1UW9 - chains C and V of the 16 polymer chains in the assembly; structure by X-ray diffraction, 2.05 A resolution.

# Chain C
Protein: Ribulose bisphosphate carboxylase small chain 1
Organism: Chlamydomonas reinhardtii
Notes: EC 4.1.1.39
Reference sequence: P00873 (RBS1_CHLRE); residues 1-140 here correspond to UniProt positions 46-185 (UniProt number = residue number + 45)
Sequence (140 residues; each row starts with the number of its first residue):
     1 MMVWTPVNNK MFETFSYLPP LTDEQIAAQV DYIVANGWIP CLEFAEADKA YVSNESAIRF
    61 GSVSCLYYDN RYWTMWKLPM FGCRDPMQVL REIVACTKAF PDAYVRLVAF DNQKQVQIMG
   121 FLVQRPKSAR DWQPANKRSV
Differences from the reference sequence: conflict Ser-128 (Thr173 in P00873), Trp-132 (Phe177 in P00873)

# Chain V
Protein: Ribulose bisphosphate carboxylase large chain
Organism: Chlamydomonas reinhardtii
Notes: EC 4.1.1.39
Reference sequence: P00877 (RBL_CHLRE); numbering as in UniProt (aligned over 1-475)
Sequence (475 residues; numbered 1 to 475; the number before each row is that of its first residue):
     1 MVPQTETKAG AGFKAGVKDY RLTYYTPDYV VRDTDILAAF RMTPQPGVPP EECGAAVAAE
    61 SSTGTWTTVW TDGLTSLDRY KGRCYDIEPV PGEDNQYIAY VAYPIDLFEE GSVTNMFTSI
   121 VGNVFGFKAL RALRLEDLRI PPAYVKTFVG PPHGIQVERD KLNKYGRGLL GCTIKPKLGL
   181 SAKNYGRAVY ECLRGGLDFT KDDENVNSQP FMRWRDRFLF VTEAIYKAQA ETGEVKGHYL
   241 NATAGTCEEM MKRAVCAKEL GVPIIMHDYL TGGFTANTSL AIYCRDNGLF LHIHRAMHAV
   301 IDRQRNHGIH FRVLAKALRM SGGDHLHSGT VVGKLEGERE VTLGFVDLMR DDYVEKDRSR
   361 GIYFTQDWCS MPGVMPVASG GIHVWHMPAL VEIFGDDACL QFGGGTLGHP WGNAPGAAAN
   421 RVALEACTQA RNEGRDLARE GGDVIRSACK WSPELAAACE VWKEIKFEFD TIDKL
Unresolved in the structure: 1-9
Differences from the reference sequence: conflict Pro-46 (Leu in P00877); engineered mutation Thr-222 (Ala in P00877), Phe-290 (Leu in P00877)
Modified positions: Pro-104, Pro-151 (4-hydroxyproline; HYP); Lys-201 (lysine nz-carboxylic acid; KCX); Cys-256, Cys-369 (s-methylcysteine; SMC)
Ion coordination: Mg2+: Lys-201, Asp-203, Glu-204 (together with 2-carboxyarabinitol-1,5-diphosphate)
Ligand contacts:
  - 2-carboxyarabinitol-1,5-diphosphate (CAP), molecule 1: Glu-60, Thr-65, Trp-66, Asn-123
  - 2-carboxyarabinitol-1,5-diphosphate (CAP), molecule 2: Thr-173, Lys-175, Lys-177, Lys-201, Asp-203, Glu-204, His-294, Arg-295, His-298, His-327, Lys-334, Leu-335, Ser-379, Gly-380, Gly-381, Gln-401, Phe-402, Gly-403, Gly-404

# Chain C / chain V interface
Pairs across the interface (42):
  Glu-43(C) / Arg-187(V)  salt bridge
  Ser-56(C) / Tyr-226(V)
  Arg-59(C) / Tyr-226(V)  hydrogen bond
  Arg-59(C) / Glu-259(V)
  Arg-59(C) / Leu-260(V)
  Arg-59(C) / Gly-261(V)  hydrogen bond (side chain-backbone)
  Phe-60(C) / Tyr-226(V)  hydrophobic
  Phe-60(C) / Glu-259(V)
  Phe-60(C) / Leu-260(V)
  Gly-61(C) / Glu-259(V)  hydrogen bond (backbone-backbone)
  Val-63(C) / Arg-215(V)
  Val-63(C) / Glu-259(V)
  Val-63(C) / Leu-260(V)  hydrophobic
  Cys-65(C) / Leu-219(V)
  Leu-66(C) / Leu-219(V)
  Tyr-67(C) / Leu-219(V)
  Tyr-67(C) / Thr-222(V)
  Tyr-67(C) / Glu-223(V)
  Tyr-67(C) / Tyr-226(V)
  Tyr-68(C) / Glu-223(V)
  Asp-69(C) / Glu-223(V)
  Asn-70(C) / Glu-223(V)  hydrogen bond (backbone-side chain)
  Arg-71(C) / Glu-223(V)  salt bridge
  Tyr-72(C) / Lys-183(V)  hydrogen bond (side chain-backbone)
  Tyr-72(C) / Gly-186(V)
  Tyr-72(C) / Arg-187(V)  hydrogen bond (side chain-backbone)
  Tyr-72(C) / Phe-220(V)
  Tyr-72(C) / Glu-223(V)  hydrogen bond (backbone-side chain)
  Tyr-72(C) / Lys-227(V)
  Trp-73(C) / Tyr-190(V)
  Thr-74(C) / Tyr-190(V)  hydrogen bond
  Thr-74(C) / Glu-191(V)
  Thr-74(C) / Arg-194(V)
  Met-75(C) / Arg-187(V)
  Met-75(C) / Glu-191(V)  hydrogen bond (backbone-side chain)
  Leu-78(C) / Pro-410(V)
  Leu-78(C) / Gly-412(V)
  Phe-110(C) / Arg-187(V)
  Gln-115(C) / Gly-179(V)
  Gln-115(C) / Leu-180(V)
  Gln-115(C) / Ser-181(V)  hydrogen bond (side chain-backbone)
  Gln-115(C) / Asn-184(V)
Other interface residues (no listed pair), chain C (24 interface residues in all): Lys-49, Ser-62, Lys-77, Gln-117
Other interface residues (no listed pair), chain V (28 interface residues in all): Ala-182, Ala-224, Ala-230, Glu-231, Cys-256, Trp-411

# Overview
24 residues of chain C and 28 residues of chain V are in contact; the contacts include 10 hydrogen bonds and 2
salt bridges. Polar pairs include Glu-43(C)/Arg-187(V), Arg-71(C)/Glu-223(V) and Arg-59(C)/Tyr-226(V). Bound
to chain V: 2-carboxyarabinitol-1,5-diphosphate. Lys-201(V), Asp-203(V) and Glu-204(V) form the Mg2+ site.
Here chain C is Ribulose bisphosphate carboxylase small chain 1 and chain V is Ribulose bisphosphate
carboxylase large chain, both from Chlamydomonas reinhardtii. Entry 1UW9 (L290F-A222T chlamydomonas Rubisco
mutant) was determined by X-ray diffraction, deposited together with 1UWA.
